8GOU - chains B and C of the 7 polymer chains in the assembly; structure by electron microscopy, 3.70 A resolution.

Chain B (and C):
Protein: Spike glycoprotein
From: Severe acute respiratory syndrome coronavirus 2
Notes: chain C of this document is another copy of the same molecule, construct and numbering; everything in this record applies to it too
UniProtKB: P0DTC2 (SPIKE_SARS2); residue numbers follow UniProt; this construct covers 1-1208
Sequence (1288 residues; numbered 1 to 1288; the number before each row is that of its first residue):
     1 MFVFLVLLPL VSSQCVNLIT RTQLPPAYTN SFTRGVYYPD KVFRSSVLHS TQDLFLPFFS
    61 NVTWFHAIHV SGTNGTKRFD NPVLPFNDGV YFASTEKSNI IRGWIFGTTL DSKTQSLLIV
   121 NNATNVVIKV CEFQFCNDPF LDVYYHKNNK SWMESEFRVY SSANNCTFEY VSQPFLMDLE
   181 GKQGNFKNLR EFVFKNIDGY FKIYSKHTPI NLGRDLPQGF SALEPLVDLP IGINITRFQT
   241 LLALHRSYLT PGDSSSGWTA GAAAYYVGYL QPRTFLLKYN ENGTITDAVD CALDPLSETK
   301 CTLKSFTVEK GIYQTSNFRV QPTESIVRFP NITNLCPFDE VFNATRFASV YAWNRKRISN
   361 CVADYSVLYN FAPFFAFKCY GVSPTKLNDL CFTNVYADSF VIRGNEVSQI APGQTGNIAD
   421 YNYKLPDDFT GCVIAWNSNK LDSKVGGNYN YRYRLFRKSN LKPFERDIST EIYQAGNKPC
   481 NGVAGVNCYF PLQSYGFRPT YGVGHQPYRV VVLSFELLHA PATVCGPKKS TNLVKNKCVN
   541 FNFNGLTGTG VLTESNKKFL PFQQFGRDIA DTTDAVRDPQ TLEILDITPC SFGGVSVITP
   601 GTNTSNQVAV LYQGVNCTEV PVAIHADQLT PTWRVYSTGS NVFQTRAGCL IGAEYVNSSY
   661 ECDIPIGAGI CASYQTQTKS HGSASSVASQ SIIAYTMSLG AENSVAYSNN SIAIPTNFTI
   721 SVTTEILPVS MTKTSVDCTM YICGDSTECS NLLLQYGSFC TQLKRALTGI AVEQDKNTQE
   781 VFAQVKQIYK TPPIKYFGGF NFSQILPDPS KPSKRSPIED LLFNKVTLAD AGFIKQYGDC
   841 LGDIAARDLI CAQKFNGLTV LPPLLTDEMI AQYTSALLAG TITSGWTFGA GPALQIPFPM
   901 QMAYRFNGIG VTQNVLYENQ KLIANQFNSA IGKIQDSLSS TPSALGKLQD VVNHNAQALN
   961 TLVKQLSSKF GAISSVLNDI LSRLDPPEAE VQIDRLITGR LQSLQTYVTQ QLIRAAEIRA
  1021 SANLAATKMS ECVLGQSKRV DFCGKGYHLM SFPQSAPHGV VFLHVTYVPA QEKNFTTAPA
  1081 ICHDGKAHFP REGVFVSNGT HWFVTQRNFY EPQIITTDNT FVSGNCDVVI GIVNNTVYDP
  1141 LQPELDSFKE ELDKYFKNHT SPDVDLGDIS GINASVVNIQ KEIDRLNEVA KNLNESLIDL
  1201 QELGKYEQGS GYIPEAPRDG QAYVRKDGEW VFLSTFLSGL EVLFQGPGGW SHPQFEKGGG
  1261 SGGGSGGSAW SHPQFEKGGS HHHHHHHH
Disordered / not traced: 1-26, 71-79, 143-156, 177-186, 211-214, 621-640, 677-689, 829-854, 1147-1288
Disulfides: Cys-131/Cys-166, Cys-291/Cys-301, Cys-336/Cys-361, Cys-379/Cys-432, Cys-391/Cys-525, Cys-480/Cys-488, Cys-538/Cys-590, Cys-617/Cys-649, Cys-662/Cys-671, Cys-738/Cys-760, Cys-743/Cys-749, Cys-1032/Cys-1043, Cys-1082/Cys-1126
Differences from the reference sequence: variant Ile-19 (Thr in P0DTC2), Asp-142 (Gly in P0DTC2), Gly-213 (Val in P0DTC2), Asp-339 (Gly in P0DTC2), Phe-371 (Ser in P0DTC2), Pro-373 (Ser in P0DTC2), Phe-375 (Ser in P0DTC2), Ala-376 (Thr in P0DTC2), Asn-405 (Asp in P0DTC2), Ser-408 (Arg in P0DTC2), Asn-417 (Lys in P0DTC2), Lys-440 (Asn in P0DTC2), Arg-452 (Leu in P0DTC2), Asn-477 (Ser in P0DTC2), Lys-478 (Thr in P0DTC2), Ala-484 (Glu in P0DTC2), Val-486 (Phe in P0DTC2), Arg-498 (Gln in P0DTC2), Tyr-501 (Asn in P0DTC2), His-505 (Tyr in P0DTC2), Gly-614 (Asp in P0DTC2), Tyr-655 (His in P0DTC2), Ser-658 (Asn in P0DTC2), Lys-679 (Asn in P0DTC2), His-681 (Pro in P0DTC2), Lys-764 (Asn in P0DTC2), Tyr-796 (Asp in P0DTC2), His-954 (Gln in P0DTC2), Lys-969 (Asn in P0DTC2); engineered mutation Gly-682 (Arg in P0DTC2), Ser-683 (Arg in P0DTC2), Ser-685 (Arg in P0DTC2), Pro-817 (Phe in P0DTC2), Pro-892 (Ala in P0DTC2), Pro-899 (Ala in P0DTC2), Pro-942 (Ala in P0DTC2), Pro-986 (Lys in P0DTC2), Pro-987 (Val in P0DTC2); expression tag (1209-1288)
Residues lining bound ligands:
  - N-acetylglucosamine (NAG; 2-acetamido-2-deoxy-beta-D-glucopyranose), molecule 1: Thr-108, Asn-234, Thr-236
  - N-acetylglucosamine (NAG), molecule 2: Asn-280, Glu-281, Asn-282, Thr-284
  - N-acetylglucosamine (NAG), molecule 3: Pro-330, Asn-331, Pro-579, Gln-580
  - N-acetylglucosamine (NAG), molecule 4: Asn-616, Thr-618, Glu-619
  - N-acetylglucosamine (NAG), molecule 5: Asn-801, Ser-803, Gln-804
  - N-acetylglucosamine (NAG), molecule 6: Asn-1098, Thr-1100, His-1101

How chain B and chain C interact:
Pairs across the interface - 103 pairs, chain B then chain C:
  Gln-314(B) / Ser-735(C)
  Asn-317(B) / Asp-737(C)  hydrogen bond
  Arg-357(B) / Tyr-200(C)  hydrogen bond
  Arg-357(B) / Pro-230(C)
  Gly-381(B) / Arg-983(C)
  Val-382(B) / Arg-983(C)  hydrogen bond (backbone-backbone)
  Ser-383(B) / Arg-983(C)
  Ser-383(B) / Leu-984(C)
  Ser-383(B) / Asp-985(C)  hydrogen bond (side chain-backbone)
  Lys-386(B) / Leu-981(C)  hydrogen bond (side chain-backbone)
  Lys-386(B) / Ser-982(C)  hydrogen bond (side chain-backbone)
  Asn-394(B) / Tyr-200(C)  hydrogen bond
  Val-486(B) / Phe-374(C)  hydrophobic
  Val-486(B) / Phe-377(C)  hydrophobic
  Tyr-489(B) / Phe-377(C)  hydrogen bond (side chain-backbone)
  Leu-517(B) / Arg-983(C)
  Pro-521(B) / Lys-41(C)
  Thr-547(B) / Asn-978(C)  hydrogen bond (backbone-side chain)
  Lys-558(B) / Phe-43(C)
  Phe-559(B) / Phe-43(C)  hydrophobic
  Phe-562(B) / Tyr-38(C)  hydrophobic
  Phe-562(B) / Lys-41(C)
  Phe-562(B) / Pro-225(C)  hydrophobic
  Gln-563(B) / Lys-41(C)
  Gln-563(B) / Phe-43(C)
  Gln-564(B) / Lys-41(C)
  Phe-565(B) / Val-42(C)
  Phe-565(B) / Phe-43(C)  hydrogen bond (backbone-backbone)
  Gly-566(B) / Phe-43(C)
  Arg-567(B) / Phe-43(C)  hydrogen bond (backbone-backbone)
  Phe-592(B) / Met-740(C)  hydrophobic
  Phe-592(B) / Gly-857(C)
  Pro-665(B) / Leu-864(C)  hydrophobic
  Gly-667(B) / Leu-864(C)
  Ala-668(B) / Pro-863(C)  hydrogen bond (backbone-backbone)
  Ala-668(B) / Leu-864(C)
  Gly-669(B) / Leu-864(C)  hydrogen bond (backbone-backbone)
  Gly-669(B) / Met-869(C)
  Leu-699(B) / Lys-786(C)
  Leu-699(B) / Ile-788(C)
  Leu-699(B) / Met-869(C)  hydrophobic
  Leu-699(B) / Gln-872(C)
  Leu-699(B) / Tyr-873(C)
  Ala-701(B) / Gln-787(C)
  Ala-701(B) / Ile-788(C)  hydrogen bond (backbone-backbone)
  Glu-702(B) / Ile-788(C)
  Asn-703(B) / Gln-787(C)  hydrogen bond
  Asn-703(B) / Ile-788(C)  hydrogen bond (backbone-backbone)
  Asn-703(B) / Tyr-789(C)
  Asn-703(B) / Lys-790(C)
  Ser-704(B) / Lys-790(C)
  Val-705(B) / Thr-883(C)
  Val-705(B) / Gln-895(C)
  Ala-706(B) / Gln-895(C)
  Tyr-707(B) / Ile-896(C)
  Tyr-707(B) / Phe-898(C)
  Ser-708(B) / Pro-897(C)
  Asn-709(B) / Pro-897(C)
  Asn-710(B) / Pro-897(C)
  Ser-711(B) / Gln-895(C)
  Ser-711(B) / Pro-897(C)
  Ile-712(B) / Gln-895(C)
  Ile-712(B) / Ile-896(C)  hydrophobic
  Ile-712(B) / Pro-897(C)
  Ala-713(B) / Leu-894(C)
  Ala-713(B) / Gln-895(C)
  Pro-715(B) / Leu-894(C)
  Gln-957(B) / Arg-765(C)  hydrogen bond
  Thr-961(B) / Ser-758(C)
  Gln-965(B) / Tyr-756(C)
  Gln-965(B) / Phe-759(C)
  Ser-968(B) / Gln-755(C)
  Phe-970(B) / Gln-755(C)  hydrogen bond (backbone-backbone)
  Phe-970(B) / Tyr-756(C)
  Gln-1002(B) / Phe-759(C)
  Glu-1017(B) / Arg-1019(C)  salt bridge
  Arg-1039(B) / Thr-1027(C)
  Arg-1039(B) / Glu-1031(C)  salt bridge
  Arg-1039(B) / Arg-1039(C)
  Val-1040(B) / Ser-1030(C)  hydrogen bond (backbone-side chain)
  Val-1040(B) / Glu-1031(C)
  Asp-1041(B) / Ser-1030(C)
  Tyr-1047(B) / Ala-890(C)  hydrophobic
  Val-1068(B) / Ala-890(C)
  Pro-1069(B) / Pro-892(C)
  Glu-1072(B) / Pro-892(C)
  Glu-1072(B) / Leu-894(C)
  Asn-1074(B) / Gln-895(C)
  Thr-1077(B) / Met-900(C)
  Ala-1078(B) / Met-900(C)
  Pro-1079(B) / Met-900(C)
  Pro-1079(B) / Tyr-917(C)
  Phe-1089(B) / Tyr-917(C)  hydrophobic
  Pro-1090(B) / Gln-913(C)  hydrogen bond (backbone-side chain)
  Arg-1091(B) / Asp-1118(C)  salt bridge
  Gly-1093(B) / Tyr-904(C)
  Val-1094(B) / Tyr-904(C)
  Arg-1107(B) / Tyr-904(C)
  Ser-1123(B) / Asn-914(C)
  Val-1129(B) / Tyr-917(C)  hydrophobic
  Ile-1130(B) / Gln-920(C)
  Leu-1141(B) / Asp-1146(C)
  Asp-1146(B) / Asp-1146(C)  hydrogen bond (backbone-side chain)
Other interface residues (no listed pair), chain B (89 interface residues in all): Leu-390, Tyr-396, Lys-557, Leu-560, Ile-569, Ala-570, Gln-613, Ala-647, Ile-666, Ile-670, Met-697, Gly-700, Lys-969, Gly-971, Thr-1006, Gln-1010, Ile-1013, Gly-1046, Leu-1145
Other interface residues (no listed pair), chain C (79 interface residues in all): Arg-44, Val-47, Gly-199, Glu-224, Asn-282, Gly-283, Tyr-369, Gln-762, Lys-764, Pro-792, Tyr-796, Phe-797, Phe-855, Leu-861, Pro-862, Leu-865, Glu-918, Asn-960, Val-963, Lys-964, Gln-1005, Leu-1012, Leu-1034, Gly-1035

Summary:
The interface between chain B and chain C involves 89 residues on one side and 79 on the other, with 21
hydrogen bonds and 3 salt bridges. Polar contacts include Glu-1017(B)/Arg-1019(C), Arg-1039(B)/Glu-1031(C) and
Arg-1091(B)/Asp-1118(C). Chain B binds 6 copies of N-acetylglucosamine.
Chain B and chain C are both Spike glycoprotein (Severe acute respiratory syndrome coronavirus 2); the
structure, Omicron BA.4/5 SARS-CoV-2 S in complex with TH003 Fab, was determined by electron microscopy,
deposited together with 7YVE, 7YVF, 7YVK, 7YVL and 8GPY.
